PDB entry 9G77 | electron microscopy, 2.87 A resolution | chains A and T of the 5 polymer chains in the assembly

[Chain A]
Protein: DNA polymerase subunit gamma-1
Source organism: Mus musculus
Notes: EC 2.7.7.7
Reference sequence: Q75WC0 (Q75WC0_MOUSE); numbering as in UniProt (aligned over 26-1217)
Chain sequence (1199 residues; each row starts with the number of its first residue):
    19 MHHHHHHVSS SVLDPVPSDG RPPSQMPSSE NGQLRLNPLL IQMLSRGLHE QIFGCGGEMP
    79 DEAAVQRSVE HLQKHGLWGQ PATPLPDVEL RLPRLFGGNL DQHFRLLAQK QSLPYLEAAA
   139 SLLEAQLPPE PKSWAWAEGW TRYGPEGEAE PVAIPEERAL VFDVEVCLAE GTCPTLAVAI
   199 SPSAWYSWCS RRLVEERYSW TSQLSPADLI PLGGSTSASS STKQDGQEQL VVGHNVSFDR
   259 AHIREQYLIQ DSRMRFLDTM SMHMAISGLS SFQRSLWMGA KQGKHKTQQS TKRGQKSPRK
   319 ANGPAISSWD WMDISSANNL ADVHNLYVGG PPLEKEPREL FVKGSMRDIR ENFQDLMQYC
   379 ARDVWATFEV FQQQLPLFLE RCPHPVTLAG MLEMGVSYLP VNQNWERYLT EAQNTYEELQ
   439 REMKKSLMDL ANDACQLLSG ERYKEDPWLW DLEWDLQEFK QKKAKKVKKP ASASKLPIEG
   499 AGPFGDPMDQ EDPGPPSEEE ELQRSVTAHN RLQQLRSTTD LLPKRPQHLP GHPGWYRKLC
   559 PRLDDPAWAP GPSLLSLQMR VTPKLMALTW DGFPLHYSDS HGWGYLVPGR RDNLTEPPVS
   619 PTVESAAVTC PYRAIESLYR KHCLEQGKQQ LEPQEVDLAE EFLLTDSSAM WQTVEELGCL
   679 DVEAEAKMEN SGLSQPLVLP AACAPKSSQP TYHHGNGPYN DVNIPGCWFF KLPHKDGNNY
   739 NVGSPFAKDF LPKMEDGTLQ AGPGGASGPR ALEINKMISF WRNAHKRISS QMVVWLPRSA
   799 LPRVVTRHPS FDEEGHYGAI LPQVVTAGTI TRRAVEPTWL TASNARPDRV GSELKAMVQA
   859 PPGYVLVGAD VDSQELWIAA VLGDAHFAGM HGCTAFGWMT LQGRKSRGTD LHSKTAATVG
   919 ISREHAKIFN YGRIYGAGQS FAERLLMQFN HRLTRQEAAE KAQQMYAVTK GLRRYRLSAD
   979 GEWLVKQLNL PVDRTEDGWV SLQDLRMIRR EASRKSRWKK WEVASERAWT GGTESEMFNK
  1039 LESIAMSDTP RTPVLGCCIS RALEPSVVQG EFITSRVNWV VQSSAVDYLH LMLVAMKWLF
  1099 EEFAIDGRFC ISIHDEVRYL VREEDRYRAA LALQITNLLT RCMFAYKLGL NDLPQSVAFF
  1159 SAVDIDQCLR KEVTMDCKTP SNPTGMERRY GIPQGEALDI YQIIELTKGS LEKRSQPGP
Not modelled in the structure: 19-49, 231-245, 300-325, 481-507, 611-625, 645-708, 967-1028, 1212-1217
Construct notes: initiating methionine (19); expression tag (20-25)
Metal / ion sites: Ca2+ site 1: His252, Asp257 (shared with 1 residue of chain P); Ca2+ site 2: Asp868, Val869
Small-molecule neighbours: 2'-deoxycytidine-5'-triphosphate (DCP): Ser871, Gln872, Glu873, Lys903, His910, Arg921, Lys925, Ile926, Tyr929, Tyr933, His1112, Asp1113
Reported in the primary citation:
  - mutagenesis - A449T, W726S/E1121G, G826S, Y933C: decreased catalytic activity

[Chain T]
Molecule: template strand (40-nt DNA)
Sequence (40 nucleotides; each row starts with the number of its first residue):
     1 TTTTTTTTTT ATCCGGGCTC CTCTAGACTC GACCGCATGC
Not modelled in the structure: 1-16, 37-40

[Chain A / chain T interface]
Residue-residue contacts (16; chain A residue first):
  Phe290(A) - DG17(T)  stacking on the base
  Phe290(A) - DC18(T)  sugar contact
  Ser293(A) - DT19(T)  base contact
  Lys480(A) - DC36(T)  salt bridge to the phosphate
  Pro541(A) - DC36(T)  phosphate contact
  Lys542(A) - DG35(T)  salt bridge to the phosphate
  Lys542(A) - DC36(T)  phosphate contact
  Ser574(A) - DG26(T)  phosphate contact
  Gln576(A) - DG26(T)  sugar contact
  Met577(A) - DA27(T)  phosphate contact
  Arg578(A) - DA27(T)  hydrogen bond to the phosphate
  Arg578(A) - DC28(T)  salt bridge to the phosphate
  Ser938(A) - DG17(T)  hydrogen bond to the phosphate
  Phe939(A) - DG17(T)  hydrogen bond to the phosphate
  Arg942(A) - DG17(T)  phosphate contact
  Phe1070(A) - DG17(T)  base contact
Interface residues without a listed pair, chain A (17 interface residues in all): Met296, Asp597, Glu1069, Ser1073
Interface residues without a listed pair, chain T (9 interface residues in all): DA25

[Summary]
Chain A and chain T form an interface of 17 and 9 residues respectively; the contacts include 3 hydrogen
bonds, 3 salt bridges and 1 aromatic stacking contact. Among the polar pairs are Arg578(A)-DA27(T),
Ser938(A)-DG17(T) and Phe939(A)-DG17(T). Chain A binds 2'-deoxycytidine-5'-triphosphate. The paper reports
that A449T, W726S/E1121G and G826S of chain A, among others, reduce catalytic activity.
Chain A is DNA polymerase subunit gamma-1 (Mus musculus) and chain T is template strand (40-nt DNA); the
structure, Mouse mitochondrial DNA polymerase gamma ternary complex in error-editing conformer (composite),
was determined by electron microscopy, deposited together with 9G74, 9G75, 9IBX, 9IBZ, 9IC0, 9IC1 and 9IC3.
